6PB5 - chains H and 1 of the 10 polymer chains in the assembly; structure by electron microscopy, 4.52 A resolution (low resolution: residue-level contacts below are approximate; hydrogen-bond / salt-bridge calls are withheld).

Chain H:
Molecule: cAMP-activated global transcriptional regulator CRP
From: Escherichia coli
Reference sequence: P0ACK0 (CRP_ECO57); residues 0-209 here correspond to UniProt positions 1-210 (UniProt number = residue number + 1)
Sequence (210 residues; each row starts with the number of its first residue; numbering starts at 0):
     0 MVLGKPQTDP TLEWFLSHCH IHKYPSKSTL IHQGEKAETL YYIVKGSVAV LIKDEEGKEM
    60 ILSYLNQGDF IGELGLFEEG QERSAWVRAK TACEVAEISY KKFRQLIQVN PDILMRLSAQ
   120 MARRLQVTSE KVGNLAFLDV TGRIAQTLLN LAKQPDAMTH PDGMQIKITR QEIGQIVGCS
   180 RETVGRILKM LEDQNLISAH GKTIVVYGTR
Not modelled in the structure: 0-8, 206-209
Ligand contacts: adenosine-3',5'-cyclic-monophosphate (CMP): Ile-30, Val-49, Leu-61, Ser-62, Leu-64, Phe-69, Ile-70, Gly-71, Glu-72, Leu-73, Arg-82, Ser-83, Ala-84, Val-86, Arg-123, Thr-127
Swiss-Prot annotation at these positions:
  - DNA-binding region: Ser-179 to Arg-185 (H-T-H motif)
  - region: His-19 to His-21 (Activating region 2 (AR2)), Lys-52 to Glu-58 (Activating region 3 (AR3)), Gln-153 to Gly-162 (Activating region 1 (AR1))
  - binding site (3',5'-cyclic AMP): Gly-56 to Ser-62, Gly-71 to Leu-73, Arg-82, Ser-83, Thr-127, Ser-128, Ala-135, Phe-136, Gln-170 to Arg-180
  - site (Activating region 2 (AR2)): Glu-96, Lys-101
  - modified residue: Lys-100 (N6-acetyllysine)

Chain 1:
Molecule: Synthetic nontemplate strand DNA
Sequence (78 nucleotides; each row starts with the number of its first residue):
    13 CTTTTTTGCC TAAAATGTGA TCTAGATCAC ATTTTTCGCA TCTTTTTTAT GCTATAATGT
    73 GTGCAGTCTG ACGCGGCG

Chain H / chain 1 interface:
Pairs across the interface (10; chain H residue first):
  Arg-169(H) with DT28(1); DG29(1)
  Gln-170(H) with DA26(1); DA27(1)
  Arg-180(H) with DA27(1); DT28(1)
  Glu-181(H) with DT28(1); DG29(1); DT30(1)
  Lys-188(H) with DG29(1)
Other interface residues (no listed pair), chain H (6 interface residues in all): Gly-184

Summary:
Chain H and chain 1 form an interface of 6 and 5 residues respectively. Ligands of chain H:
adenosine-3',5'-cyclic-monophosphate. UniProt lists a DNA-binding region and 27 residues binding 3',5'-cyclic
AMP on chain H.
Here chain H is cAMP-activated global transcriptional regulator CRP (Escherichia coli) and chain 1 is
Synthetic nontemplate strand DNA. Entry 6PB5 (The E. coli class-II CAP-dependent transcription activation
complex at the state 1 architecture) was determined by electron microscopy together with 6PB4 and 6PB6 from
the same study.
